3M30 - chains A and D of the 6 polymer chains in the assembly; structure by X-ray diffraction, 1.45 A resolution.

# Chain A (and D)
Molecule: Methyl-coenzyme M reductase I subunit alpha
From: Methanothermobacter marburgensis
Notes: EC 2.8.4.1; chain D of this document is another copy of the same molecule, construct and numbering; everything in this record applies to it too
UniProt: P11558 (MCRA_METTM); numbering as in UniProt (aligned over 2-550)
Chain sequence (549 residues; row label = number of the first residue in the row):
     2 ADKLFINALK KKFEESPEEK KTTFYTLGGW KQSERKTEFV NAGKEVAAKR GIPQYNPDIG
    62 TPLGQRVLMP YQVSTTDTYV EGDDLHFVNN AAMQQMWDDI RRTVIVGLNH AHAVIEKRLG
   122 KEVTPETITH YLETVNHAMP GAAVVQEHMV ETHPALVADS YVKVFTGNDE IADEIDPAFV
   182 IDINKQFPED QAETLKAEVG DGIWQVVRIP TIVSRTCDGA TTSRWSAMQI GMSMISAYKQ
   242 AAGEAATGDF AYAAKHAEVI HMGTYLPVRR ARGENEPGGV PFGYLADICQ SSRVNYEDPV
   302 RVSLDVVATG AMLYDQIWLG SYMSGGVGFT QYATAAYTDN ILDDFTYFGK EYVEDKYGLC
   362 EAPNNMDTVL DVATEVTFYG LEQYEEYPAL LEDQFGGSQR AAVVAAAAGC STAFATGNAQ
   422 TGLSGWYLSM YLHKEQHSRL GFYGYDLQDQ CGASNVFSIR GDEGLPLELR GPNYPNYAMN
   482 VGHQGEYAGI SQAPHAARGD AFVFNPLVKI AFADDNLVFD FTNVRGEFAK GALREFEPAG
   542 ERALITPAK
Disordered / not traced: 550
Modified residues: His257 (n1-methylated histidine; MHS); Arg271 (5-methyl-arginine; AGM); Gln400 (2-methyl-glutamine; MGN); Gly445 (thioglycin; GL3); Cys452 (s-methylcysteine; SMC)
Ion coordination: factor 430 Ni: Gln147 (together with 1-thioethanesulfonic acid)
Small-molecule neighbours:
  - 1-thioethanesulfonic acid (COM): Tyr333, Phe443, Tyr444, Gly445
  - factor 430 (F43), molecule 1: Ala143, Ala144, Val145, Val146, Gln147, Met150, Val151, Met229, Gln230, Met233, Ile236, Ala243, Gly244
  - factor 430 (F43), molecule 2: Gly326, Gly327, Val328, Gly329, Phe330, Thr331, Gln332, Tyr333, Phe396, Gly397, Gly398, Gln400, Gly442, Phe443
  - Coenzyme B / XP9, molecule 1: Arg225, Lys256, His257
  - Coenzyme B / XP9, molecule 2: Arg270, Arg271, Leu320, Met324, Ser325, Phe330, Tyr333, Phe443, Ala479, Met480, Asn481, Val482
  - Zn2+ (ZN): Arg102, Ser215, Arg216, Cys218
UniProt features mapped onto this chain:
  - binding site (coenzyme F430): Gln147
  - binding site (coenzyme B): Arg225, Lys256, His257, Arg270
  - binding site (coenzyme M): Tyr333, Tyr444
  - modified residue: His257 (Pros-methylhistidine), Arg271 (5-methylarginine), Gly445 (1-thioglycine), Asp450 (Z: -2,3-didehydroaspartate), Cys452 (S-methylcysteine)

# Interface between chain A and chain D
Residue-residue contacts - 277 pairs, chain A then chain D:
  Lys37(A) with Met150(D), hydrogen bond (side chain-backbone); Val151(D); Glu152(D), salt bridge
  Glu39(A) with His154(D), salt bridge
  Phe40(A) with Glu152(D); Thr153(D); His154(D); Pro155(D)
  Ala43(A) with His154(D)
  Gly44(A) with Pro155(D)
  Val47(A) with Pro155(D); Ala156(D), hydrophobic; Ala159(D), hydrophobic
  Arg51(A) with Asn137(D); Ala159(D), hydrogen bond (side chain-backbone); Ser161(D), hydrogen bond (side chain-backbone); Tyr162(D); Asn517(D), hydrogen bond (backbone-side chain)
  Gly52(A) with Ala179(D)
  Ile53(A) with Asn137(D); Tyr162(D), hydrophobic; Lys164(D); Ala179(D); Phe180(D), hydrophobic; Asn517(D)
  Pro54(A) with Glu134(D); Asn137(D); Phe180(D)
  Gln55(A) with Asn137(D); His138(D); Pro141(D); Pro155(D), hydrogen bond (side chain-backbone); Val158(D), hydrogen bond (side chain-backbone); Ala159(D)
  Tyr56(A) with His138(D); Ala143(D), hydrophobic; Glu152(D), hydrogen bond; Pro155(D), hydrophobic
  Asn57(A) with His138(D), hydrogen bond (backbone-side chain)
  Ile60(A) with Val145(D), hydrophobic
  Gly61(A) with Val145(D); Ser237(D)
  Thr62(A) with Val145(D), hydrogen bond (backbone-backbone); Val146(D), hydrogen bond (side chain-backbone)
  Leu64(A) with Gln147(D); Glu148(D); Met150(D); Glu152(D)
  Gly65(A) with Glu148(D), hydrogen bond (backbone-side chain)
  Gln66(A) with Glu148(D), hydrogen bond (backbone-side chain)
  Arg67(A) with Glu148(D); His149(D)
  Val68(A) with His149(D)
  Leu69(A) with His149(D)
  Met70(A) with His149(D), hydrogen bond (backbone-side chain)
  Tyr72(A) with His149(D)
  Gly83(A) with Val151(D)
  Asp84(A) with Val151(D); Glu152(D), hydrogen bond (side chain-backbone)
  His87(A) with Val151(D); Thr153(D)
  Phe88(A) with Thr217(D)
  Val89(A) with Thr153(D); Leu157(D); Val158(D), hydrophobic; Ile213(D); Val214(D), hydrophobic; Ile546(D)
  Asn90(A) with Glu152(D), hydrogen bond (side chain-backbone); Thr153(D); His154(D), hydrogen bond (side chain-backbone); Leu157(D); Ile546(D)
  Asn91(A) with Ile546(D)
  Ala92(A) with Ile546(D); Thr547(D)
  Gln95(A) with Ile213(D); Thr217(D), hydrogen bond; Arg543(D), hydrogen bond
  Trp98(A) with Thr217(D), hydrogen bond (side chain-backbone)
  Arg102(A) with Arg216(D), hydrogen bond (side chain-backbone); Thr217(D), hydrogen bond (side chain-backbone); Cys218(D), hydrogen bond (side chain-backbone)
  Glu134(A) with Pro54(D); Ile60(D)
  Thr135(A) with Ile60(D)
  Asn137(A) with Ile53(D); Pro54(D); Gln55(D)
  His138(A) with Gln55(D); Tyr56(D); Asn57(D), hydrogen bond (side chain-backbone)
  Pro141(A) with Gln55(D)
  Gly142(A) with Gly327(D); Val328(D)
  Ala143(A) with Tyr56(D), hydrophobic; Val328(D)
  Ala144(A) with Val328(D)
  Val145(A) with Ile60(D), hydrophobic; Gly61(D); Thr62(D), hydrogen bond (backbone-backbone)
  Val146(A) with Thr62(D), hydrogen bond (backbone-side chain)
  Gln147(A) with Leu64(D)
  Glu148(A) with Leu64(D); Gly65(D), hydrogen bond (side chain-backbone); Gln66(D), hydrogen bond (side chain-backbone); Arg67(D); Leu69(D)
  His149(A) with Leu64(D); Arg67(D); Val68(D); Leu69(D); Met70(D), hydrogen bond (side chain-backbone); Tyr72(D); Gln332(D), hydrogen bond; Phe396(D)
  Met150(A) with Lys37(D), hydrogen bond (backbone-side chain); Leu64(D)
  Val151(A) with Lys37(D); Gly83(D); Asp84(D); His87(D); Val328(D); Thr331(D); Gln332(D)
  Glu152(A) with Lys37(D), salt bridge; Phe40(D); Tyr56(D), hydrogen bond; Leu64(D); Asp84(D), hydrogen bond (backbone-side chain); Asn90(D), hydrogen bond (backbone-side chain)
  Thr153(A) with Phe40(D); His87(D); Val89(D); Asn90(D)
  His154(A) with Glu39(D), salt bridge; Phe40(D); Ala43(D); Asn90(D), hydrogen bond (backbone-side chain); Arg535(D)
  Pro155(A) with Phe40(D); Ala43(D), hydrophobic; Gly44(D); Val47(D); Gln55(D), hydrogen bond (backbone-side chain); Tyr56(D), hydrophobic
  Ala156(A) with Val47(D), hydrophobic
  Leu157(A) with Val89(D); Asn90(D)
  Val158(A) with Gln55(D), hydrogen bond (backbone-side chain); Val89(D), hydrophobic
  Ala159(A) with Val47(D), hydrophobic; Arg51(D), hydrogen bond (backbone-side chain); Gln55(D)
  Ser161(A) with Arg51(D), hydrogen bond (backbone-side chain)
  Tyr162(A) with Arg51(D); Ile53(D), hydrophobic
  Lys164(A) with Ile53(D)
  Ala179(A) with Gly52(D); Ile53(D)
  Phe180(A) with Pro54(D)
  Ile213(A) with Val89(D); Gln95(D); Arg216(D)
  Val214(A) with Val89(D), hydrophobic; Ser322(D)
  Arg216(A) with Arg102(D), hydrogen bond (backbone-side chain); Ile213(D); Arg216(D); Thr217(D), hydrogen bond; Arg543(D)
  Thr217(A) with Phe88(D); Gln95(D), hydrogen bond; Trp98(D), hydrogen bond (backbone-side chain); Arg102(D), hydrogen bond (backbone-side chain); Arg216(D), hydrogen bond; Tyr323(D)
  Cys218(A) with Arg102(D), hydrogen bond (backbone-side chain); Ser322(D), hydrogen bond; Tyr323(D)
  Asp219(A) with Arg273(D), salt bridge; Tyr323(D)
  Ala221(A) with Arg273(D)
  Thr222(A) with Arg273(D); Ser322(D); Tyr323(D)
  Arg225(A) with Arg270(D), hydrogen bond (side chain-backbone); Arg271(D); Arg273(D); Tyr323(D); Met324(D); Ser325(D)
  Trp226(A) with Ser322(D); Ser325(D), hydrogen bond (backbone-backbone); Gly326(D); Gly327(D)
  Met229(A) with Ser325(D); Gly326(D)
  Gln230(A) with Gly327(D); Val328(D)
  Ser237(A) with Gly61(D)
  Tyr266(A) with Val269(D); Ala272(D), hydrophobic
  Val269(A) with Tyr266(D)
  Arg270(A) with Arg225(D), hydrogen bond (backbone-side chain)
  Arg271(A) with Arg225(D)
  Ala272(A) with Tyr266(D), hydrophobic; Arg273(D); Gly274(D), hydrogen bond (backbone-backbone)
  Arg273(A) with Asp219(D), salt bridge; Ala221(D); Thr222(D); Arg225(D); Ala272(D)
  Gly274(A) with Ala272(D), hydrogen bond (backbone-backbone)
  Ser322(A) with Val214(D); Cys218(D), hydrogen bond; Thr222(D); Trp226(D)
  Tyr323(A) with Thr217(D); Cys218(D); Asp219(D); Thr222(D); Arg225(D)
  Met324(A) with Arg225(D)
  Ser325(A) with Arg225(D); Trp226(D), hydrogen bond (backbone-backbone); Met229(D)
  Gly326(A) with Trp226(D); Met229(D)
  Gly327(A) with Gly142(D); Trp226(D); Gln230(D)
  Val328(A) with Gly142(D); Ala143(D); Ala144(D); Val151(D); Gln230(D)
  Thr331(A) with Val151(D)
  Gln332(A) with His149(D), hydrogen bond; Val151(D)
  Phe396(A) with His149(D)
  Asn517(A) with Arg51(D), hydrogen bond (side chain-backbone); Ile53(D)
  Arg535(A) with His154(D); Leu545(D); Ile546(D); Thr547(D); Pro548(D)
  Glu536(A) with Pro548(D)
  Phe537(A) with Thr547(D); Pro548(D)
  Glu538(A) with Pro548(D)
  Pro539(A) with Arg543(D); Thr547(D)
  Ala540(A) with Arg543(D), hydrogen bond (backbone-side chain)
  Glu542(A) with Glu542(D); Arg543(D), salt bridge; Ala544(D)
  Arg543(A) with Gln95(D), hydrogen bond; Arg216(D); Pro539(D); Ala540(D), hydrogen bond (side chain-backbone); Glu542(D), salt bridge
  Ala544(A) with Glu542(D)
  Ile546(A) with Val89(D); Asn90(D); Asn91(D); Ala92(D); Arg535(D)
  Thr547(A) with Arg535(D); Phe537(D); Pro539(D)
  Pro548(A) with Arg535(D); Glu536(D); Phe537(D); Glu538(D)
Interface residues without a listed pair, chain A (110 interface residues in all): Pro63, Ser215, Ile318, Leu545
Interface residues without a listed pair, chain D (110 interface residues in all): Pro63, Thr135, Ser215, Ile318

# In short
Chain A and chain D each contribute 110 residues to their interface; the contacts include 58 hydrogen bonds
and 8 salt bridges. Among the polar pairs are Lys37(A)-Glu152(D), Glu39(A)-His154(D) and Asp219(A)-Arg273(D).
Chain A binds factor 430, Coenzyme B / XP9, 1-thioethanesulfonic acid and Zn2+.
Chain A and chain D are both Methyl-coenzyme M reductase I subunit alpha (Methanothermobacter marburgensis);
the structure, Structural Insight into Methyl-Coenzyme M Reductase Chemistry using Coenzyme B Analogues, was
determined by X-ray diffraction (same publication as 3M1V, 3M2R, 3M2U, 3M2V and 3M32).
